Entry 4DR2 (X-ray diffraction, 3.25 A resolution); this record covers chains A and C of the 21 polymer chains in the assembly.

Chain A:
Molecule: 16S rRNA
From: Thermus thermophilus
Sequence (1522 nucleotides; numbered 0 to 1544 plus 19 insertion-coded residues; 42 numbers in that range are skipped by the numbering (no residue carries them; nothing is unmodelled there); the number before each row is that of its first residue; a row labelled like 190A-190L holds insertion residues (190A, then the next letters in order); numbering starts at 0):
     0 UUUGUUGGAGAGUUUGAUCCUGGCUCAGGGUGAACGCUGGCGGCGUGCCU
    50 AAGACAUGCAAGUCGUGCGGG
    73 CCGCGGGGUUUU
    88 ACUCCG
    95 UGGUC
   101 AGCGGCGGACGGGUGAGUAACGCGUGGGU
  129A G
   130 ACCUACCCGGAAGAGGGGGACAACCCGGGGAAACUCGGGCUAAUCCCCCA
   180 UGUGGACCCGC
190A-190L CCCUUGGGGUGU
   191 GUCCAAAGGGCUUU
   216 GCCCGCUUCCGGAUGGGCCCGCGUCCCAUCAGCUAGUUGGUGGGGUAAUG
   266 GCCCACCAAGGCGACGACGGGUAGCCGGUCUGAGAGGAUGGCCGGCCACA
   316 GGGGCACUGAGACACGGGCCCCACUCCUACGGGAGGCAGCAGUUAGGAAU
   366 CUUCCGCAAUGGGCGCAAGCCUGACGGAGCGACGCCGCUUGGAGGAAGAA
   416 GCCCUUCGGGGUGUAAACUCCUGAA
   442 CCCGGGACGAAACCCCCGACGA
   474 GGGGACUGACGGUACCGGG
   494 GUAAUAGCGCCGGCCAACUCCGUGCCAGCAGCCGCGGUAAUACGGAGGGC
   544 GCGAGCGUUACCCGGAUUCACUGGGCGUAAAGGGCGUGUAGGCGGCCUGG
   594 GGCGUCCCAUGUGAAAGACCACGGCUCAACCGUGGGGGAGCGUGGGAUAC
   644 GCUCAGGCUAGACGGUGGGAGAGGGUGGUGGAAUUCCCGGAGUAGCGGUG
   694 AAAUGCGCAGAUACCGGGAGGAACGCCGAUGGCGAAGGCAGCCACCUGGU
   744 CCACCCGUGACGCUGAGGCGCGAAAGCGUGGGGAGCAAACCGGAUUAGAU
   794 ACCCGGGUAGUCCACGCCCUAAACGAUGCGCGCUAGGUCUCUGGGUCU
   848 CCUGGGGGCCGAAGCUAACGCGUUAAGCGCGCCGCCUGGGGAGUACGGCC
   898 GCAAGGCUGAAACUCAAAGGAAUUGACGGGGGCCCGCACAAGCGGUGGAG
   948 CAUGUGGUUUAAUUCGAAGXAACGCGAAGAACCUUACCAGGCCUUGACAU
   998 GCUAGG
 1003A G
  1004 AACCCGGGUGAAAGCCUGGGGUGCCCC
1030A-1030D GCGA
  1031 GGGGAGCCCUAGCACAGGUGCUGCAUGGCCGUCGUCAGCUCGUGCCGUGA
  1081 GGUGUUGGGUUAAGUCCCGCAACGAGCGCAACCCCCGCCGUUAGUUGCCA
  1131 GCGGUUCGGCCGGGCACUCUAACGGGACUGCCCGCGAAA
  1171 GCGGGAGGAAGGAGGGGACGACGUCUGGUCAGCAUGGCCCUUACGGCCUG
  1221 GGCGACACACGUGCUACAAUGCCCACUACAAAGCGAUGCCACCCGGCAAC
  1271 GGGGAGCUAAUCGCAAAAAGGUGGGCCCAGUUCGGAUUGGGGUCUGCAAC
  1321 CCGACCCCAUGAAGCCGGAAUCGCUAGUAAUCGCGGAUCAG
 1361A C
  1362 CAUGCCGCGGUGAAUACGUUCCCGGGCCUUGUACACACXGCCXGUXACGC
  1412 CAUGGGAGCGGGCUCUACCCGAAGUCGCCGGG
  1446 AGCCUACGGG
  1459 CAGGCGCCGAGGGUAGGGCCCGUGACUGGGGCGAAGUCGUAACAAGGUAG
  1509 CUGUACCGGAAGGUGCGGCUGGAUCCACUCCUUUCU
Unresolved in the structure: 0-4, 1534-1538
Sequence notes: conflict C1534 (A2157 in M26923.1), A1535 (C2158 in M26923.1)
Modified residues: PSU (pseudouridine-5'-monophosphate) at position 516, 7MG (7N-methyl-8-hydroguanosine-5'-monophosphate) at position 527, M2G (N2-dimethylguanosine-5'-monophosphate) at position 966, 5MC (5-methylcytidine-5'-monophosphate) at position 967, 2MG (2N-methylguanosine-5'-monophosphate) at position 1207, 5MC (5-methylcytidine-5'-monophosphate) at position 1400, 4OC (4n,o2'-methylcytidine-5'-monophosphate) at position 1402, 5MC (5-methylcytidine-5'-monophosphate) at position 1404, 5MC (5-methylcytidine-5'-monophosphate) at position 1407, UR3 (3-methyluridine-5'-monophoshate) at position 1498, MA6 (6N-dimethyladenosine-5'-monophoshate) at position 1518, MA6 (6N-dimethyladenosine-5'-monophoshate) at position 1519, PSU (pseudouridine-5'-monophosphate) at position 1540, PSU (pseudouridine-5'-monophosphate) at position 1541
Bound ions: Mg2+ site 1 near U5 (its only coordinating residue here); Mg2+ site 2 near U12 (its only coordinating residue here); Mg2+ site 3: U12, C526, 7MG_527; Mg2+ site 4 near G21 (its only coordinating residue here); Mg2+ site 5: C48, U49; Mg2+ site 6 near A53 (its only coordinating residue here); Mg2+ site 7: A59, C386; Mg2+ site 8: G61, U62; Mg2+ site 9: G107, G324; Mg2+ site 10: A109, G331; Mg2+ site 11: G117, G289; Mg2+ site 12: C121, G124, U125, G236; 84 more Mg2+ sites not listed
Ligand contacts:
  - paromomycin (PAR), molecule 1: U30, G31, C48, U49, U304, G305, G306, C554, C555
  - paromomycin (PAR), molecule 2: G31, C47, C48, A50, A51, G52, A53, G113, U114, G115, A353, C355, A356, U358, U359, A360, G361, U365, C366
  - paromomycin (PAR), molecule 3: G64, U65, G68, G69, G70, C73, U95, G96, G97, U98, C99, A101
  - paromomycin (PAR), molecule 4: A119, A120, C121, G122, C123, G236, C237, G238, U239, C240, C241, C280, G281, A282
  - paromomycin (PAR), molecule 5: G127, G128, U129, C132, U133, A228, U229, G230, G231
  - paromomycin (PAR), molecule 6: G292, G293, U294, C295, U296, G297, G301, G302, A303, G610, A611, A632
  - paromomycin (PAR), molecule 7: A412, G413, A414, A415, C417, C418, C419, G424, G425, G426, U427, G428
  - paromomycin (PAR), molecule 8: G567, G568, C569, G570, G575, G821, G874, C875, C877, C879, C880
  - paromomycin (PAR), molecule 9: U598, C599, C601, A602, U603, G604, A632, G633, C634, G635, U636, G637
  - paromomycin (PAR), molecule 10: U605, G606, A607, A608, G628, G629, G630, G631
  - paromomycin (PAR), molecule 11: G610, A611, C612, C613, A614, G616, A622, C623, C624, G625, U626, G627
  - paromomycin (PAR), molecule 12: G661, G662, A663, G664, G666, G667, C739, U740, G741, G742, U743
  - paromomycin (PAR), molecule 13: U669, G670, G671, U672, G673, G714, A715, A716, C717, C805, C806, A807
  - paromomycin (PAR), molecule 14: A716, C717, G718, C732, A733, A766, A767, U804, C805, C806, G1525, G1526
  - paromomycin (PAR), molecule 15: C770, G771, U772, G773, G774, G775, G776, A802, G803
  - paromomycin (PAR), molecule 16: C1060, G1061, U1062, U1065, C1066, C1189, G1190
  - paromomycin (PAR), molecule 17: G1405, U1406, 5MC_1407, A1408, C1409, G1489, C1490, G1491, A1492, A1493, G1494, U1495, C1496

Chain C:
Protein: 30S ribosomal protein S3
From: Thermus thermophilus
Reference sequence: P80372 (CRS3_THET8); residues 1-239 here = UniProt positions 1-239
Sequence (239 residues; numbered 1 to 239; the number before each row is that of its first residue):
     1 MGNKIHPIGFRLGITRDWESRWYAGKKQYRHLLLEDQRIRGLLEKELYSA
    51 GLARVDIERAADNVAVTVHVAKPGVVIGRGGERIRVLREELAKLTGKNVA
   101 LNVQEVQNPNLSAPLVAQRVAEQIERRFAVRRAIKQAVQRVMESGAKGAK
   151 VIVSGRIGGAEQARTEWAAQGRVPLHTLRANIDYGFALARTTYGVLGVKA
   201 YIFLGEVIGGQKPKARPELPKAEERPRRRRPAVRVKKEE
Unresolved in the structure: 1, 209-239

Interface between chain A and chain C:
Residue-residue contacts (69; chain A residue first):
  U421(A) - Arg127(C)  hydrogen bond to the sugar
  A532(A) - Arg156(C)  base contact
  A532(A) - Gly159(C)  base contact
  A532(A) - Glu161(C)  phosphate contact
  A532(A) - Tyr193(C)  base contact
  C1054(A) - Gln162(C)  sugar contact
  A1055(A) - Arg156(C)  hydrogen bond to the sugar
  A1055(A) - Glu161(C)  hydrogen bond to the sugar
  A1055(A) - Gln162(C)  hydrogen bond to the phosphate
  A1055(A) - Tyr193(C)  base contact
  A1055(A) - Gly194(C)  base contact
  U1056(A) - Gln162(C)  hydrogen bond to the phosphate
  U1056(A) - Ala163(C)  hydrogen bond to the phosphate
  U1056(A) - Val195(C)  hydrogen bond to the sugar
  G1057(A) - Ser154(C)  sugar contact
  G1057(A) - Gly155(C)  hydrogen bond to the phosphate
  G1057(A) - Phe186(C)  sugar contact
  G1057(A) - Val195(C)  sugar contact
  G1057(A) - Gly197(C)  hydrogen bond to the phosphate
  G1058(A) - Ser154(C)  phosphate contact
  G1058(A) - Phe186(C)  sugar contact
  G1058(A) - Gly197(C)  phosphate contact
  G1058(A) - Lys199(C)  salt bridge to the phosphate
  C1059(A) - Lys199(C)  salt bridge to the phosphate
  C1060(A) - Gly2(C)  base contact
  C1060(A) - Asn3(C)  phosphate contact
  G1061(A) - Gly2(C)  hydrogen bond to the base
  U1062(A) - Gly2(C)  hydrogen bond to the base
  U1062(A) - Asn3(C)  hydrogen bond to the base
  G1106(A) - Gly171(C)  sugar contact
  G1106(A) - Arg172(C)  phosphate contact
  C1107(A) - Arg172(C)  phosphate contact
  C1107(A) - Val173(C)  hydrogen bond to the phosphate
  C1107(A) - Pro174(C)  phosphate contact
  G1108(A) - Val173(C)  phosphate contact
  G1108(A) - Pro174(C)  phosphate contact
  G1108(A) - Leu175(C)  hydrogen bond to the phosphate
  G1108(A) - His176(C)  salt bridge to the phosphate
  C1109(A) - His176(C)  salt bridge to the phosphate
  A1111(A) - His176(C)  hydrogen bond to the base
  A1111(A) - Thr177(C)  hydrogen bond to the base
  C1112(A) - His176(C)  hydrogen bond to the base
  C1112(A) - Thr177(C)  base contact
  C1112(A) - Leu178(C)  hydrogen bond to the base
  C1112(A) - Arg179(C)  hydrogen bond to the base
  C1189(A) - Ile5(C)  sugar contact
  C1189(A) - Phe10(C)  sugar contact
  G1190(A) - Asn3(C)  phosphate contact
  G1190(A) - Lys4(C)  phosphate contact
  G1190(A) - Ile5(C)  hydrogen bond to the phosphate
  G1190(A) - His176(C)  sugar contact
  A1191(A) - Asn3(C)  hydrogen bond to the phosphate
  A1191(A) - Lys4(C)  salt bridge to the phosphate
  C1192(A) - Lys4(C)  salt bridge to the phosphate
  C1192(A) - Trp167(C)  phosphate contact
  G1193(A) - Asn3(C)  base contact
  G1193(A) - Trp167(C)  hydrogen bond to the phosphate
  U1196(A) - Gln162(C)  hydrogen bond to the base
  U1205(A) - Arg190(C)  hydrogen bond to the phosphate
  U1205(A) - Gly194(C)  sugar contact
  U1205(A) - Val195(C)  sugar contact
  G1206(A) - Arg190(C)  salt bridge to the phosphate
  G1206(A) - Thr191(C)  sugar contact
  G1206(A) - Thr192(C)  hydrogen bond to the sugar
  G1206(A) - Tyr193(C)  sugar contact
  G1206(A) - Gly194(C)  hydrogen bond to the sugar
  G1255(A) - Lys26(C)  salt bridge to the phosphate
  A1256(A) - Lys26(C)  salt bridge to the phosphate
  A1279(A) - Lys26(C)  hydrogen bond to the base
Interface residues without a listed pair, chain A (33 interface residues in all): U1065, A1110, C1113, A1188, A1204
Interface residues without a listed pair, chain C (38 interface residues in all): Lys150, Ala160, Tyr184, Leu188, Leu196

Overview:
33 residues of chain A face 38 of chain C across their interface, with 27 hydrogen bonds and 9 salt bridges.
Among the polar pairs are G1061(A)-Gly2(C), U1062(A)-Gly2(C) and U1062(A)-Asn3(C). Bound to chain A: 17 copies
of paromomycin.
Chain A is 16S rRNA and chain C is 30S ribosomal protein S3, both from Thermus thermophilus; the structure,
Crystal structure of the Thermus thermophilus (HB8) 30S ribosomal subunit with multiple copies of paromomycin
molecules ..., was determined by X-ray diffraction, deposited together with 4DR1, 4DR3, 4DR4, 4DR5, 4DR6 and
4DR7.
